PDB entry 4KVZ | X-ray diffraction, 1.75 A resolution | chain A

Chain A:
Name: BamL
Source organism: Bacillus amyloliquefaciens
Notes: EC 2.1.1.-
UniProtKB: D3VMM1 (D3VMM1_BACAM); residue numbers follow UniProt; this construct covers 1-270
Amino-acid sequence (270 residues; numbered 1 to 270; the number before each row is that of its first residue):
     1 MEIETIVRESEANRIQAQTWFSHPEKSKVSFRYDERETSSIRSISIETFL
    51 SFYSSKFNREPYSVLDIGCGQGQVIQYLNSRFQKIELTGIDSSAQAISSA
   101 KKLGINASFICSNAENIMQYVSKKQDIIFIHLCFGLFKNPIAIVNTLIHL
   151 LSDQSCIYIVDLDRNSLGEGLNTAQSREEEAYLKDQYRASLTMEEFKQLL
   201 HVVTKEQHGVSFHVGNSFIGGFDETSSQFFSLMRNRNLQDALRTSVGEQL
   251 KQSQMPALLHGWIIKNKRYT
Not modelled in the structure: 1
Residues lining bound ligands: S-adenosylhomocysteine (SAH): Gln18, Phe21, Asp34, Glu35, Arg42, Ile67, Gly68, Gly70, Ile90, Asp91, Ser92, Ser93, Ser112, Asn113, Ala114, His131, Leu132, Cys133, Leu136, Phe137
What the authors report for this chain:
  - binding site for S-adenosylhomocysteine: Phe21, Arg42, Gly68 to Gln71, Asp91, Ser92, Ser112 to Ala114, His131, Phe137
  - binding site for S-adenosylhomocysteine: Asp34, Leu132 (proposed by the authors, not directly observed)
  - catalytic residues: Asp34, Tyr182
  - mutagenesis - W20A, F21A, D91A, D126A: decreased stability
  - mutagenesis - D34A, T38A, T38F, L132A, L132F, D161A, L162A, L162F, R164A, Y182A, Y182F, D185A, Q186A: decreased catalytic activity
  - mutagenesis - T38A: unchanged catalytic activity on desmethylPZN
  - mutagenesis - R42A: decreased catalytic activity on SAM
  - mutagenesis - S190A: unchanged catalytic activity

Summary:
Bound to chain A: S-adenosylhomocysteine. The paper reports catalytic residues Asp34 and Tyr182; D34A, T38A
and T38F, among others, reduce catalytic activity; 19 substitutions were tested in all.
Chain A is BamL (Bacillus amyloliquefaciens); the structure, Crystal structure of the plantazolicin
methyltransferase BamL in complex with SAH, was determined by X-ray diffraction, deposited together with 4KWC.
